Entry 6W6K (electron microscopy, 3.60 A resolution); this record covers chains A and J of the 18 polymer chains in the assembly.

[Chain A]
Molecule: 16S rRNA
Organism: Escherichia coli (strain K12)
Sequence (1542 nucleotides; row label = number of the first residue in the row):
     1 AAAUUGAAGAGUUUGAUCAUGGCUCAGAUUGAACGCUGGCGGCAGGCCUA
    51 ACACAUGCAAGUCGAACGGUAACAGGAAGAAGCUUGCUUCUUUGCUGACG
   101 AGUGGCGGACGGGUGAGUAAUGUCUGGGAAACUGCCUGAUGGAGGGGGAU
   151 AACUACUGGAAACGGUAGCUAAUACCGCAUAACGUCGCAAGACCAAAGAG
   201 GGGGACCUUCGGGCCUCUUGCCAUCGGAUGUGCCCAGAUGGGAUUAGCUA
   251 GUAGGUGGGGUAACGGCUCACCUAGGCGACGAUCCCUAGCUGGUCUGAGA
   301 GGAUGACCAGCCACACUGGAACUGAGACACGGUCCAGACUCCUACGGGAG
   351 GCAGCAGUGGGGAAUAUUGCACAAUGGGCGCAAGCCUGAUGCAGCCAUGC
   401 CGCGUGUAUGAAGAAGGCCUUCGGGUUGUAAAGUACUUUCAGCGGGGAGG
   451 AAGGGAGUAAAGUUAAUACCUUUGCUCAUUGACGUUACCCGCAGAAGAAG
   501 CACCGGCUAACUCCGUGCCAGCAGCCGCGGUAAUACGGAGGGUGCAAGCG
   551 UUAAUCGGAAUUACUGGGCGUAAAGCGCACGCAGGCGGUUUGUUAAGUCA
   601 GAUGUGAAAUCCCCGGGCUCAACCUGGGAACUGCAUCUGAUACUGGCAAG
   651 CUUGAGUCUCGUAGAGGGGGGUAGAAUUCCAGGUGUAGCGGUGAAAUGCG
   701 UAGAGAUCUGGAGGAAUACCGGUGGCGAAGGCGGCCCCCUGGACGAAGAC
   751 UGACGCUCAGGUGCGAAAGCGUGGGGAGCAAACAGGAUUAGAUACCCUGG
   801 UAGUCCACGCCGUAAACGAUGUCGACUUGGAGGUUGUGCCCUUGAGGCGU
   851 GGCUUCCGGAGCUAACGCGUUAAGUCGACCGCCUGGGGAGUACGGCCGCA
   901 AGGUUAAAACUCAAAUGAAUUGACGGGGGCCCGCACAAGCGGUGGAGCAU
   951 GUGGUUUAAUUCGAUGCAACGCGAAGAACCUUACCUGGUCUUGACAUCCA
  1001 CGGAAGUUUUCAGAGAUGAGAAUGUGCCUUCGGGAACCGUGAGACAGGUG
  1051 CUGCAUGGCUGUCGUCAGCUCGUGUUGUGAAAUGUUGGGUUAAGUCCCGC
  1101 AACGAGCGCAACCCUUAUCCUUUGUUGCCAGCGGUCCGGCCGGGAACUCA
  1151 AAGGAGACUGCCAGUGAUAAACUGGAGGAAGGUGGGGAUGACGUCAAGUC
  1201 AUCAUGGCCCUUACGACCAGGGCUACACACGUGCUACAAUGGCGCAUACA
  1251 AAGAGAAGCGACCUCGCGAGAGCAAGCGGACCUCAUAAAGUGCGUCGUAG
  1301 UCCGGAUUGGAGUCUGCAACUCGACUCCAUGAAGUCGGAAUCGCUAGUAA
  1351 UCGUGGAUCAGAAUGCCACGGUGAAUACGUUCCCGGGCCUUGUACACACC
  1401 GCCCGUCACACCAUGGGAGUGGGUUGCAAAAGAAGUAGGUAGCUUAACCU
  1451 UCGGGAGGGCGCUUACCACUUUGUGAUUCAUGACUGGGGUGAAGUCGUAA
  1501 CAAGGUAACCGUAGGGGAACCUGCGGUUGGAUCACCUCCUUA
Not modelled in the structure: 1535-1542
Small-molecule neighbours: Mg2+ (MG): G449, G450, A451, G481

[Chain J]
Protein: 30S ribosomal protein S10
Organism: Escherichia coli (strain K12)
UniProt: P0A7R5 (RS10_ECOLI); residues 1-103 here = UniProt positions 1-103
Amino-acid sequence (103 residues; each row starts with the number of its first residue):
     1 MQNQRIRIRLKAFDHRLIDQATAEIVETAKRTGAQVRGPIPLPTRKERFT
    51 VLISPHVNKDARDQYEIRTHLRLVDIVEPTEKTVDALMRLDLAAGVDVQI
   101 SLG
Not modelled in the structure: 1-4, 103

[How chain A and chain J interact]
Contacting residue pairs - 45 pairs, chain A then chain J:
  G963(A) - His56(J)  hydrogen bond to the base
  A964(A) - His56(J)  sugar contact
  C970(A) - Lys59(J)  salt bridge to the phosphate
  C972(A) - Val57(J)  sugar contact
  C972(A) - Lys59(J)  hydrogen bond to the sugar
  A975(A) - Thr50(J)  base contact
  C1059(A) - Pro55(J)  sugar contact
  U1060(A) - Ile53(J)  phosphate contact
  U1060(A) - Ser54(J)  hydrogen bond to the sugar
  G1061(A) - Ile53(J)  phosphate contact
  C1114(A) - Arg68(J)  phosphate contact
  U1115(A) - Arg68(J)  salt bridge to the phosphate
  U1123(A) - Arg37(J)  phosphate contact
  U1123(A) - Gly38(J)  sugar contact
  U1123(A) - Ile40(J)  sugar contact
  G1124(A) - Arg37(J)  salt bridge to the phosphate
  U1125(A) - Arg37(J)  phosphate contact
  U1125(A) - Ile40(J)  sugar contact
  U1125(A) - Leu42(J)  base contact
  U1125(A) - Leu73(J)  sugar contact
  U1126(A) - Arg9(J)  hydrogen bond to the base
  U1126(A) - Leu73(J)  base contact
  A1150(A) - Leu42(J)  hydrogen bond to the sugar
  A1151(A) - Pro41(J)  sugar contact
  A1151(A) - Leu42(J)  sugar contact
  A1151(A) - Thr44(J)  sugar contact
  A1152(A) - His15(J)  hydrogen bond to the phosphate
  A1152(A) - His70(J)  salt bridge to the phosphate
  A1188(A) - Arg62(J)  phosphate contact
  G1190(A) - Arg62(J)  hydrogen bond to the base
  G1198(A) - His56(J)  hydrogen bond to the sugar
  U1202(A) - Pro55(J)  base contact
  G1253(A) - Lys46(J)  sugar contact
  A1254(A) - Glu47(J)  phosphate contact
  G1279(A) - Arg9(J)  sugar contact
  G1279(A) - Lys11(J)  salt bridge to the phosphate
  G1279(A) - Arg45(J)  salt bridge to the phosphate
  G1279(A) - Gln99(J)  phosphate contact
  A1280(A) - Arg9(J)  salt bridge to the phosphate
  A1280(A) - Leu42(J)  base contact
  A1280(A) - Pro43(J)  sugar contact
  A1280(A) - Leu71(J)  phosphate contact
  C1367(A) - Thr50(J)  sugar contact
  C1367(A) - Gln64(J)  phosphate contact
  A1368(A) - Gln64(J)  phosphate contact
Other interface residues (no listed pair), chain A (33 interface residues in all): A969, G973, G1058, U1189, U1199, C1281
Other interface residues (no listed pair), chain J (28 interface residues in all): Pro39

[In short]
Chain A and chain J form an interface of 33 and 28 residues respectively; the contacts include 8 hydrogen
bonds and 7 salt bridges. Among the polar pairs are G963(A)-His56(J), U1126(A)-Arg9(J) and G1190(A)-Arg62(J).
Bound to chain A: Mg2+.
Chain A is 16S rRNA and chain J is 30S ribosomal protein S10, both from Escherichia coli (strain K12); the
structure, 30S-Activated-high-Mg2+, was determined by electron microscopy together with 6W77, 6W7M, 6W7N and
6W7W from the same study.
